PDB entry 7JN5 | X-ray diffraction, 2.71 A resolution | chains L and F of the 3 polymer chains in the assembly

Chain L:
Protein: CR3022 light chain
From: Homo sapiens
Amino-acid sequence (221 residues; row label = number of the first residue in the row; a row labelled like 27A-27F holds insertion residues (27A, then the next letters in order)):
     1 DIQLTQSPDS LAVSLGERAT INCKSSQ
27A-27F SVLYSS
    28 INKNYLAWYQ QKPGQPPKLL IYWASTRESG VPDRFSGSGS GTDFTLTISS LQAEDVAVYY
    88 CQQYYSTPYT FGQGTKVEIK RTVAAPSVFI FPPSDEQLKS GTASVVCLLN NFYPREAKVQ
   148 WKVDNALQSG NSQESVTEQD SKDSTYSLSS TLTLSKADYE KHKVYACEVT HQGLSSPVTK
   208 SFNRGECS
Unresolved in the structure: 215
Disulfide bonds: Cys-23/Cys-88, Cys-134/Cys-194

Chain F:
Protein: Spike glycoprotein
From: Human SARS coronavirus
UniProt: Q19QX0 (Q19QX0_CVHSA); numbering as in UniProt (aligned over 306-527)
Amino-acid sequence (230 residues; each row starts with the number of its first residue):
   306 RVVPSGDVVR FPNITNLCPF GEVFNATKFP SVYAWERKKI SNCVADYSVL YNSTFFSTFK
   366 CYGVSATKLN DLCFSNVYAD SFVVKGDDVR QIAPGQTGVI ADYNYKLPDD FMGCVLAWNT
   426 RNIDATSTGN HNYKYRYLRH GKLRPFERDI SNVPFSPDGK PCTPPALNCY WPLNDYGFYT
   486 TTGIGYQPYR VVVLSFELLN APATVCGPKL STDLIKNQCV NFSGHHHHHH
Unresolved in the structure: 306-322, 428-437, 503-504, 514-535
Disulfide bonds: Cys-323/Cys-348, Cys-366/Cys-419, Cys-378/Cys-511, Cys-467/Cys-474
Covalently attached groups: N-acetylglucosamine (NAG) linked to Asn-330, Asn-357
Construct notes: expression tag (528-535)

Interface between chain L and chain F:
Residue-residue contacts (7; chain L residue first):
  Tyr-27D(L) with Asp-415(F)
  Ile-28(L) with Met-417(F), hydrophobic
  Tyr-32(L) with Gly-368(F), hydrogen bond (side chain-backbone)
  Tyr-49(L) with Lys-373(F); Asp-376(F)
  Trp-50(L) with Leu-377(F), hydrophobic
  Glu-55(L) with Lys-373(F), salt bridge
Interface residues without a listed pair, chain L (8 interface residues in all): Ser-27F, Leu-46
Interface residues without a listed pair, chain F (8 interface residues in all): Val-369, Glu-502

Overview:
The chain L/chain F interface involves 8 residues from each chain, with 1 hydrogen bond and 1 salt bridge.
Polar pairs include Glu-55(L)/Lys-373(F) and Tyr-32(L)/Gly-368(F). N-acetylglucosamine is covalently linked to
Asn-330(F) and Asn-357(F).
Chain L is CR3022 light chain (Homo sapiens) and chain F is Spike glycoprotein (Human SARS coronavirus); the
structure, Crystal structure of SARS-CoV receptor binding domain in complex with human antibody CR3022, was
determined by X-ray diffraction.
